Entry 4UHF (X-ray diffraction, 1.08 A resolution); this record covers chain A.

Chain A:
Protein: Esterase
Organism: Planctomycetes bacterium R1
Notes: EC 3.1.1.1
Sequence (282 residues; each row starts with the number of its first residue):
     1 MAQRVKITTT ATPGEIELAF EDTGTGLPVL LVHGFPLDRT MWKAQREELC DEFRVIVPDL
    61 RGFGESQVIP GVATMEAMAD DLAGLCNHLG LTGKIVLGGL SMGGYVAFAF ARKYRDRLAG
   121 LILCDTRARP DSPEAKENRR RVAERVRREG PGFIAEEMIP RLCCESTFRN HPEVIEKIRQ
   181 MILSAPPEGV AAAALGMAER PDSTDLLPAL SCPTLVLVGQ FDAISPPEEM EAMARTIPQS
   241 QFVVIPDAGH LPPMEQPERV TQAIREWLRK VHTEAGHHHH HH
Unresolved in the structure: 1, 280-282
Residues lining bound ligands:
  - butanoic acid (BUA): Gly34, Phe35, Pro36, Leu37, Met41, Leu100, Ser101, Met102, Met158, Leu162, Ile178, Met181, Ile182, His250, Leu251
  - cacodylic acid (CAD): Phe35, Ser101, Met102, Tyr105, Arg127, Arg139, Met197, Ile224, His250

In short:
Bound to chain A: cacodylic acid and butanoic acid.
Chain A is Esterase (Planctomycetes bacterium R1); the structure, Structural studies of a thermophilic
esterase from Thermogutta terrifontis (L37A mutant with butyrate bound), was determined by X-ray diffraction
(same publication as 4UHC, 4UHD, 4UHE and 4UHH).
